Entry 2XBQ (X-ray diffraction, 1.67 A resolution); this record covers chains A and B.

[Chain A (and B)]
Molecule: Thioredoxin
Organism: Schistosoma mansoni
Notes: EC 1.8.1.8; chain B of this document is another copy of the same molecule, construct and numbering; everything in this record applies to it too
Reference sequence: Q8T9N5 (Q8T9N5_SCHMA); numbering as in UniProt (aligned over 1-106)
Amino-acid sequence (117 residues; numbered -10 to 106; the number before each row is that of its first residue; numbers below 1 keep their minus sign (Gly-10 is residue -10)):
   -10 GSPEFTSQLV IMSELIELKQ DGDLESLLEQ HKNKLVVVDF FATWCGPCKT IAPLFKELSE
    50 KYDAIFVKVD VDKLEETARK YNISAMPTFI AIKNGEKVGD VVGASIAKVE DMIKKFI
Disordered / not traced: -10 to 1
Disulfide bonds: Cys34-Cys37
Sequence notes: expression tag (-10 to -4); engineered mutation Glu3 (Lys in Q8T9N5)
Bound ions: Zn2+ site 1: Glu3, His20 (shared with Glu3(B), His20(B) of chain B); Zn2+ site 2: Ile106 (shared with Ile106(B) of chain B)

[Interface between chain A and chain B]
Pairs across the interface - 16 pairs, chain A then chain B:
  Lys82(A) - Lys103(B)  hydrogen bond (side chain-backbone)
  Lys82(A) - Lys104(B)  hydrogen bond (side chain-backbone)
  Lys82(A) - Phe105(B)
  Lys82(A) - Ile106(B)  hydrogen bond (side chain-backbone)
  Asn83(A) - Lys103(B)  hydrogen bond (side chain-backbone)
  Lys103(A) - Lys82(B)  hydrogen bond (backbone-side chain)
  Lys103(A) - Asn83(B)
  Lys104(A) - Lys82(B)  hydrogen bond (backbone-side chain)
  Lys104(A) - Phe105(B)
  Phe105(A) - Lys82(B)
  Phe105(A) - Lys104(B)
  Phe105(A) - Phe105(B)  hydrophobic
  Phe105(A) - Ile106(B)
  Ile106(A) - Lys82(B)  hydrogen bond (backbone-side chain)
  Ile106(A) - Phe105(B)
  Ile106(A) - Ile106(B)
Also at the interface, not in a pair above, chain A (7 interface residues in all): Val87
Also at the interface, not in a pair above, chain B (7 interface residues in all): Val87

[Summary]
Chain A and chain B each contribute 7 residues to their interface; the contacts include 7 hydrogen bonds.
Among the polar pairs are Lys82(A)-Lys103(B), Lys82(A)-Lys104(B) and Lys82(A)-Ile106(B). The Zn2+ site 1 is
built by Glu3(A) and His20(A).
Both chains are Thioredoxin (Schistosoma mansoni). Entry 2XBQ (Crystal structure of reduced Schistosoma
mansoni Thioredoxin pre- protein at 1.7 Angstrom) was determined by X-ray diffraction (same publication as
2XC2 and 2XBI).
